Entry 3Q0L (X-ray diffraction, 2.50 A resolution); this record covers chains A and C.

Chain A:
Molecule: Pumilio homolog 1
Organism: Homo sapiens
UniProtKB: Q14671 (PUM1_HUMAN); numbering as in UniProt (aligned over 828-1176)
Sequence (349 residues; numbered 828 to 1176; the number before each row is that of its first residue):
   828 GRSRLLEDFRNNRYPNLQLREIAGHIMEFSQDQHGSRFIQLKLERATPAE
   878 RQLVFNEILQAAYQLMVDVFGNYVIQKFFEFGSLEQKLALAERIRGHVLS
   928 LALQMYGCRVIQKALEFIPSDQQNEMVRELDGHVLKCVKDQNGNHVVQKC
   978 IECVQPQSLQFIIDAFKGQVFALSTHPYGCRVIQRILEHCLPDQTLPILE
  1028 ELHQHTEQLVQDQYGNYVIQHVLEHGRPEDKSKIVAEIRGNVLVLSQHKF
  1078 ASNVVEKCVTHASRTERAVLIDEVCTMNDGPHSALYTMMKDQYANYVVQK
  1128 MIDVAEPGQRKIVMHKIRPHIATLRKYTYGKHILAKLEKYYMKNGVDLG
Not modelled in the structure: 1169-1176
Curated features (UniProtKB/Swiss-Prot):
  - region: Ser863 to Gln867 (Adenine-nucleotide binding in RNA target), Asn899 to Gln903 (Uracil-nucleotide binding in RNA target), Cys935 to Gln939 (Adenine-nucleotide binding in RNA target), Asn971 to Gln975 (Non-specific-nucleotide binding in RNA target), Cys1007 to Gln1011 (Adenine-nucleotide binding in RNA target), Asn1043 to Gln1047 (Uracil-nucleotide binding in RNA target), Ser1079 to Glu1083 (Guanine-nucleotide binding in RNA target), Asn1122 to Gln1126 (Uracil-nucleotide binding in RNA target)
  - natural variant: Thr1033 (T1033S: In SCA47), Arg1137 (R1137W: In SCA47), Arg1145 (R1145W: In NEDMSF)
  - mutagenesis: Ser863 to Gln867 (B and inds cytosine-nucleotide in RNA target), Asn899 to Gln903 (Specifically binds cytosine-nucleotide in RNA target), Cys935 to Gln939 (Specifically binds cytosine-nucleotide in RNA target), Asn971 to Gln975 (Specifically binds cytosine-nucleotide in RNA target), Cys1007 to Gln1011 (Specifically binds cytosine-nucleotide in RNA target; Specifically binds guanine-nucleotide in RNA target), Cys1007 (C1007N: Specifically binds uracil-nucleotide in RNA target), Asn1043 to Gln1047 (Specifically binds cytosine-nucleotide in RNA target), Asn1043 to Tyr1044 (Changes the specificity for RNA; when associated with E-1047), Gln1047 (Q1047E: Changes the specificity for RNA; when associated with 1043-SN-1044), Ser1079 to Glu1083 (Specifically binds cytosine-nucleotide in RNA target), Asn1122 to Gln1126 (Specifically binds cytosine-nucleotide in RNA target)
Reported in the primary citation:
  - binding site for the 8-nt RNA strand (chain C): Arg864, Gln867, Tyr900, Gln975, Arg1008
  - binding site for the 8-nt RNA strand: Tyr1005
  - contacts within the chain: Glu912-Tyr1005 (hydrogen bond)

Chain C:
Molecule: 8-nt RNA strand
Sequence (8 nucleotides; numbered 1 to 8; the number before each row is that of its first residue):
     1 UGUAAAUA

Interface between chain A and chain C:
Pairs across the interface - 43 pairs, chain A then chain C:
  Gln860(A) with A8(C), hydrogen bond to the sugar
  Arg864(A) with A8(C), hydrogen bond to the base
  Gln867(A) with A8(C), hydrogen bond to the base
  Phe897(A) with A8(C), sugar contact
  Asn899(A) with U7(C), hydrogen bond to the base
  Tyr900(A) with U7(C), hydrogen bond to the base; A8(C), stacking on the base
  Gln903(A) with U7(C), hydrogen bond to the base
  Met932(A) with U7(C), sugar contact
  Tyr933(A) with U7(C), sugar contact
  Cys935(A) with A6(C), base contact
  Arg936(A) with A6(C), base contact; U7(C), base contact
  Gln939(A) with A6(C), hydrogen bond to the base
  Gln968(A) with A6(C), sugar contact
  His972(A) with A5(C), base contact; A6(C), stacking on the base
  Gln975(A) with A5(C), base contact
  Cys1007(A) with A4(C), base contact
  Arg1008(A) with A4(C), hydrogen bond to the base; A5(C), hydrogen bond to the base
  Gln1011(A) with A4(C), hydrogen bond to the base
  Gln1040(A) with U3(C), base contact
  Tyr1041(A) with A4(C), sugar contact
  Asn1043(A) with U3(C), hydrogen bond to the base
  Tyr1044(A) with U3(C), hydrogen bond to the base; A4(C), stacking on the base
  Gln1047(A) with U3(C), hydrogen bond to the base
  Lys1076(A) with G2(C), hydrogen bond to the sugar; U3(C), salt bridge to the phosphate
  Phe1077(A) with U3(C), base contact
  Ser1079(A) with G2(C), hydrogen bond to the base
  Asn1080(A) with G2(C), hydrogen bond to the base; U3(C), base contact
  Glu1083(A) with G2(C), hydrogen bond to the base
  Gln1119(A) with U1(C), base contact
  Tyr1120(A) with G2(C), sugar contact
  Asn1122(A) with U1(C), hydrogen bond to the base
  Tyr1123(A) with U1(C), hydrogen bond to the base; G2(C), stacking on the base
  Gln1126(A) with U1(C), hydrogen bond to the base
  Tyr1156(A) with U1(C), base contact
  His1159(A) with U1(C), stacking on the base
Other interface residues (no listed pair), chain A (40 interface residues in all): Ser863, Val896, Asn969, Asn971, Arg1012

In short:
Chain A and chain C form an interface of 40 and 8 residues respectively, with 20 hydrogen bonds, 1 salt bridge
and 5 aromatic stacking contacts. Polar pairs include Arg864(A)-A8(C), Gln867(A)-A8(C) and Asn899(A)-U7(C).
From the paper: a binding site for the 8-nt RNA strand (chain C) at Arg864(A), Gln867(A) and Tyr900(A) among
others; a binding site for the 8-nt RNA strand at Tyr1005(A).
Chain A is Pumilio homolog 1 (Homo sapiens) and chain C is an 8-nt RNA strand; the structure, Crystal
structure of the PUMILIO-homology domain from Human PUMILIO1 in complex with p38alpha NREa, was determined by
X-ray diffraction together with 3Q0M, 3Q0N, 3Q0O, 3Q0P, 3Q0Q, 3Q0R and 3Q0S from the same study.
